PDB entry 6OY6 | X-ray diffraction, 3.10 A resolution | chains F and G of the 9 polymer chains in the assembly

== Chain F ==
Molecule: RNA polymerase sigma factor SigA
Source organism: Thermus thermophilus
Reference sequence: Q72L95 (SIGA_THET2); residues 1-423 here = UniProt positions 1-423
Sequence (423 residues; row label = number of the first residue in the row):
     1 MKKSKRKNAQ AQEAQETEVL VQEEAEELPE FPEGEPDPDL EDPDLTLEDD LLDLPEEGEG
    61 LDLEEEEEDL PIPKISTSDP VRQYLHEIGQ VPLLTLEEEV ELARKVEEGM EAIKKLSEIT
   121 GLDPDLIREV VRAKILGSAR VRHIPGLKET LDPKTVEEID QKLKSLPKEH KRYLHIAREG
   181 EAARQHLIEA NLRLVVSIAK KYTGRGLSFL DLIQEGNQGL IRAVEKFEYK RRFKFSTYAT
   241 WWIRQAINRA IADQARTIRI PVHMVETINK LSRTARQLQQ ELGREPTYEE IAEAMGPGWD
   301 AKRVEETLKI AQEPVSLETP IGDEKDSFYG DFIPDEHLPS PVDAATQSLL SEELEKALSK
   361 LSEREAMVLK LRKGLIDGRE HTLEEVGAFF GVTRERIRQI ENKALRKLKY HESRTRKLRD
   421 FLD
Disordered / not traced: 1-77
Sequence notes: conflict Thr46 (Ala in Q72L95)
UniProt features mapped onto this chain:
  - DNA-binding region: Leu383 to Asn402 (H-T-H motif)
  - region: Ser78 to Ile113 (Sigma-70 factor domain-1)
  - motif: Asp211 to Gln214 (Interaction with polymerase core subunit RpoC)

== Chain G ==
Molecule: 22-nt DNA strand
Sequence (22 nucleotides; numbered 3 to 24; the number before each row is that of its first residue):
     3 CCTGCATCAG AGCCCAAAAT AC
Disordered / not traced: 22-24

== Interface between chain F and chain G ==
Pairs across the interface (4):
  Glu324(F) with DA18(G), base contact; DA19(G), base contact
  Asp326(F) with DA19(G), base contact
  Ser327(F) with DA19(G), base contact
Other interface residues (no listed pair), chain F (5 interface residues in all): Ile321, Phe332
Other interface residues (no listed pair), chain G (5 interface residues in all): DC17, DA20, DA21

== Overview ==
Chain F and chain G each contribute 5 residues to their interface.
Here chain F is RNA polymerase sigma factor SigA (Thermus thermophilus) and chain G is a 22-nt DNA strand.
Entry 6OY6 (X-ray crystal structure of a bacterial reiterative transcription complex of pyrG promoter at 5
min) was determined by X-ray diffraction, deposited together with 6OVR, 6OVY, 6OW3, 6OY5, 6OY7, 6P70 and 6P71.
